3L81 - chains A and B; structure by X-ray diffraction, 1.60 A resolution.

== Chain A ==
Protein: AP-4 complex subunit mu-1
Organism: Homo sapiens
Notes: fragment: C-terminus, residues 160-453
UniProt: O00189 (AP4M1_HUMAN); numbering as in UniProt (aligned over 160-453)
Amino-acid sequence (301 residues; each row starts with the number of its first residue):
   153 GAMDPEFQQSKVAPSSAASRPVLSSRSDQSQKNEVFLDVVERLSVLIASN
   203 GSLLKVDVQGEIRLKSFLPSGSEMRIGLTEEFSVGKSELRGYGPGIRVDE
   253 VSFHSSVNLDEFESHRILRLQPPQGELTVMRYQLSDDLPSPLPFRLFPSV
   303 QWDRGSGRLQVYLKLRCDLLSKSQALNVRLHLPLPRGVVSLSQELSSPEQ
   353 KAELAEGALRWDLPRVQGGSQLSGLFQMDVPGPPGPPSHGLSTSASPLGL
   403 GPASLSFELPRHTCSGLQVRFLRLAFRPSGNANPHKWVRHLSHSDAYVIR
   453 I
Not modelled in the structure: 153-184, 388-399, 429-435
Construct notes: expression tag (153-159); engineered mutation S235 (Cys in O00189), S431 (Cys in O00189)
What the authors report for this chain:
  - mutagenesis - S257A, E265A, R283A: unchanged binding to Amyloid beta A4 protein (chain B)
  - mutagenesis - H256A/E265A/R283A: decreased binding to Amyloid beta A4 protein (chain B)
  - mutagenesis - F255A/H256A/S257A: abolished binding to Amyloid beta A4 protein (chain B)

== Chain B ==
Protein: Amyloid beta A4 protein
Notes: fragment: C-terminus, residues 761-767
UniProt: P05067 (A4_HUMAN); residues 686-692 here correspond to UniProt positions 761-767 (UniProt number = residue number + 75)
Amino-acid sequence (7 residues; row label = number of the first residue in the row):
   686 TYKFFEQ
What the authors report for this chain:
  - mutagenesis - F689A/F690A/E691A: decreased localization

== How chain A and chain B interact ==
Residue-residue contacts - 20 pairs, chain A then chain B:
  S254(A) - K688(B)
  S254(A) - F690(B)
  F255(A) - Y687(B)  hydrophobic
  F255(A) - K688(B)  hydrogen bond (backbone-backbone)
  F255(A) - F689(B)
  F255(A) - F690(B)  hydrogen bond (backbone-backbone)
  H256(A) - F689(B)
  H256(A) - F690(B)
  H256(A) - E691(B)  hydrogen bond (side chain-backbone)
  S257(A) - F689(B)
  S257(A) - F690(B)  hydrogen bond (backbone-backbone)
  S257(A) - E691(B)  hydrogen bond
  V259(A) - F689(B)
  L261(A) - Y687(B)  hydrophobic
  L261(A) - F689(B)  hydrophobic
  F264(A) - Y687(B)
  E265(A) - Y687(B)  hydrogen bond
  T280(A) - F690(B)
  R283(A) - F690(B)
  R283(A) - Q692(B)  hydrogen bond (side chain-backbone)
Other interface residues (no listed pair), chain A (13 interface residues in all): V253, V281, M282
Interface features reported in the paper:
  - pairs named by the authors: F255(A)-F689(B), S257(A)-E691(B) (hydrogen bond), V259(A)-F689(B), L261(A)-Y687(B) (hydrophobic contact), L261(A)-F689(B), E265(A)-Y687(B) (hydrogen bond), T280(A)-F690(B), R283(A)-Q692(B), R283(A)-F690(B) (cation-pi contact), E691(B)-H256(A) (hydrogen bond)
  - interface residues, chain A: V253(A)
  - hot spots on chain A (mutagenesis) - F255A, R283D: decreased binding to Amyloid beta A4 protein (chain B)
  - interface residues, chain B: K688(B)
  - hot spots on chain B (mutagenesis) - F689A, F690A, E691A: abolished binding to AP-4 complex subunit mu-1 (chain A)

== In short ==
13 residues of chain A and 6 residues of chain B are in contact, with 7 hydrogen bonds. Among the polar pairs
are H256(A)-E691(B), S257(A)-E691(B) and E265(A)-Y687(B). The paper describes contacts between F255(A) and
F689(B), V259(A) and F689(B) and L261(A) and F689(B) among others; hydrogen bonds between S257(A) and E691(B),
E265(A) and Y687(B) and E691(B) and H256(A); a hydrophobic contact between L261(A) and Y687(B). From the
paper: H256A/E265A/R283A, F255A and R283D of chain A reduce binding to Amyloid beta A4 protein (chain B);
interface residues V253(A) and K688(B); 11 substitutions were tested in all.
Chain A is AP-4 complex subunit mu-1 (Homo sapiens) and chain B is Amyloid beta A4 protein; the structure,
Crystal structure of adaptor protein complex 4 (AP-4) mu4 subunit C-terminal domain, in complex with a ...,
was determined by X-ray diffraction.
